5HYX - chains B and A; structure by X-ray diffraction, 2.60 A resolution.

# Chain B
Protein: Probable LRR receptor-like serine/threonine-protein kinase At4g26540
Organism: Arabidopsis thaliana
Notes: EC 2.7.11.1
Reference sequence: C0LGR3 (Y4265_ARATH); the construct has insertions or renumbered stretches relative to UniProt, so the offset changes along the chain: 61-88 = UniProt 57-84; 92-689 = UniProt 92-689
Sequence (633 residues; numbered 61 to 689 plus 7 insertion-coded residues; 3 numbers in that range are skipped by the numbering (no residue carries them; nothing is unmodelled there); the number before each row is that of its first residue; a row labelled like 88A-88G holds insertion residues (88A, then the next letters in order)):
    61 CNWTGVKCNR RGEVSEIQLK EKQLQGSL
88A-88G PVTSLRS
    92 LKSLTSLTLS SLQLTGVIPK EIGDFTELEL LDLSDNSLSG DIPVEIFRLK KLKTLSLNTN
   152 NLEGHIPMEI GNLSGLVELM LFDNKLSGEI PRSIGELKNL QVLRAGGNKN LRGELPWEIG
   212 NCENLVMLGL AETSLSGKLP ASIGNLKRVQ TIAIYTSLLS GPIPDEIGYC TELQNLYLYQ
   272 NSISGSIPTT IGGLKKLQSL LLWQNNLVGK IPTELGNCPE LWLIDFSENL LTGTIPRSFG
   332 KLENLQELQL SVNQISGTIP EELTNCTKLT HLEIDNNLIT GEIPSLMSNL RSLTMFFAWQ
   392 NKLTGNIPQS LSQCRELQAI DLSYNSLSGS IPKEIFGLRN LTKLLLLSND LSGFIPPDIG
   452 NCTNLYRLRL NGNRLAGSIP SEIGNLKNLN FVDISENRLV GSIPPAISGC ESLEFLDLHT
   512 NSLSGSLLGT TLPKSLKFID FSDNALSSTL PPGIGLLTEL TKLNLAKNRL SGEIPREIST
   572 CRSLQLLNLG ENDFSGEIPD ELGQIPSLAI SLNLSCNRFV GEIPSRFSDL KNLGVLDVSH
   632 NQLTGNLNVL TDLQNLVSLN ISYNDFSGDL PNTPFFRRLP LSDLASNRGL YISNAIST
Unresolved in the structure: 88A-88G
Sequence notes: engineered mutation Thr64 (Val60 in C0LGR3), Glu81 (Gly77 in C0LGR3), Lys82 (Met78 in C0LGR3), Gln83 (Asp79 in C0LGR3), Gln104 (Asn in C0LGR3)
Curated features (UniProtKB/Swiss-Prot):
  - motif (Small peptide recognition): Phe173, Asp174, Arg195 to Gly198, Met218 to Glu223, Tyr246, Tyr268 to Tyr270, Asp316 to Glu319, Glu338 to Gln340, Met386 to Trp390, Asp412 to Tyr415, Lys434 to Leu438, Arg458 to Arg460
  - glycosylation (N-linked (GlcNAc...) asparagine): Asn163, Asn356, Asn431, Asn452, Asn604, Asn651
Covalent attachments: N-acetylglucosamine (NAG) linked to Asn452, Asn604, Asn651
Reported in the primary citation:
  - specificity-determining residues: Arg195, Gly197, Gly198

# Chain A
Protein: Ptr-ser-asn-pro-gly-his-his-pro-hyp-arg-his-asn
Sequence (13 residues; row label = number of the first residue in the row):
     1 DYSNPGHHPX RHN
Modified / non-standard residues: Tyr2 (O-phosphotyrosine; PTR); HZP ((4S)-4-hydroxy-L-proline) at position 10
Reported in the primary citation:
  - post-translational modification sites: Tyr2

# How chain B and chain A interact
Residue-residue contacts - 51 pairs, chain B then chain A:
  Phe173(B) - Tyr2(A)
  Asp174(B) - Asp1(A)
  Asp174(B) - Tyr2(A)
  Arg195(B) - Tyr2(A)
  Ala196(B) - Tyr2(A)
  Gly197(B) - Tyr2(A)
  Gly198(B) - Tyr2(A)
  Met218(B) - Tyr2(A)
  Gly220(B) - Tyr2(A)
  Leu221(B) - Tyr2(A)
  Ala222(B) - Tyr2(A)
  Glu223(B) - Tyr2(A)
  Glu223(B) - Ser3(A)  hydrogen bond (side chain-backbone)
  Tyr246(B) - Tyr2(A)
  Tyr246(B) - Ser3(A)  hydrogen bond (side chain-backbone)
  Tyr246(B) - Asn4(A)
  Tyr246(B) - Pro5(A)
  Tyr268(B) - Pro5(A)  hydrophobic
  Tyr270(B) - Asn4(A)
  Tyr270(B) - Pro5(A)
  Tyr270(B) - Gly6(A)  hydrogen bond (side chain-backbone)
  Leu292(B) - Gly6(A)
  Trp294(B) - Gly6(A)  hydrogen bond (side chain-backbone)
  Trp294(B) - His7(A)
  Trp294(B) - His8(A)
  Asp316(B) - His7(A)
  Asp316(B) - His8(A)  hydrogen bond (side chain-backbone)
  Ser318(B) - His8(A)
  Glu319(B) - His8(A)  salt bridge
  Glu319(B) - Arg11(A)  salt bridge
  Glu338(B) - His7(A)  salt bridge
  Gln340(B) - His7(A)
  Gln340(B) - His8(A)
  Gln340(B) - HZP_10(A)
  Val343(B) - Arg11(A)
  Met386(B) - HZP_10(A)
  Phe388(B) - Arg11(A)
  Phe388(B) - His12(A)
  Trp390(B) - Arg11(A)  hydrogen bond (side chain-backbone)
  Trp390(B) - His12(A)
  Trp390(B) - Asn13(A)
  Asp412(B) - His12(A)
  Asp412(B) - Asn13(A)  hydrogen bond
  Ser414(B) - Asn13(A)
  Tyr415(B) - Asn13(A)
  Lys434(B) - His12(A)  hydrogen bond
  Leu436(B) - His12(A)
  Leu436(B) - Asn13(A)
  Leu438(B) - Asn13(A)
  Arg458(B) - Asn13(A)  hydrogen bond (side chain-backbone)
  Arg460(B) - Asn13(A)  hydrogen bond (side chain-backbone)
Other interface residues (no listed pair), chain B (36 interface residues in all): Ala244, Ser342, Glu364
Other interface residues (no listed pair), chain A (13 interface residues in all): Pro9
Interface features reported in the paper:
  - pairs named by the authors: Asp174(B)-Tyr2(A) (hydrogen bond), Asp174(B)-Asp1(A), Arg195(B)-Tyr2(A), Gly197(B)-Tyr2(A) (backbone contact), Gly198(B)-Tyr2(A), Gly220(B)-Tyr2(A), Ala222(B)-Tyr2(A) (backbone contact), Trp390(B)-Asn13(A), Asp412(B)-Asn13(A) (hydrogen bond), Leu436(B)-Asn13(A) (hydrophobic contact), Arg458(B)-Asn13(A), Arg460(B)-Asn13(A)
  - interface residues, chain A: Asn13(A)

# In short
The interface between chain B and chain A involves 36 residues on one side and 13 on the other; the contacts
include 10 hydrogen bonds and 3 salt bridges. Polar contacts include Glu319(B)-His8(A), Glu319(B)-Arg11(A) and
Glu338(B)-His7(A). The paper describes hydrogen bonds between Asp174(B) and Tyr2(A) and Asp412(B) and
Asn13(A); contacts between Asp174(B) and Asp1(A), Arg195(B) and Tyr2(A) and Gly198(B) and Tyr2(A) among
others; backbone contacts between Gly197(B) and Tyr2(A) and Ala222(B) and Tyr2(A). From the paper: the
interface residue Asn13(A); specificity determinants Arg195(B), Gly197(B) and Gly198(B).
Chain B is Probable LRR receptor-like serine/threonine-protein kinase At4g26540 (Arabidopsis thaliana) and
chain A is Ptr-ser-asn-pro-gly-his-his-pro-hyp-arg-his-asn; the structure, Plant peptide hormone receptor
RGFR1 in complex with RGF1, was determined by X-ray diffraction.
